Entry 5OM3 (X-ray diffraction, 2.00 A resolution); this record covers chains A and B.

== Chain A ==
Molecule: Alpha-1-antichymotrypsin
From: Homo sapiens
UniProtKB: P01011 (AACT_HUMAN); residues 3-360 here correspond to UniProt positions 26-383 (UniProt number = residue number + 23)
Amino-acid sequence (369 residues; each row starts with the number of its first residue; numbers below 1 keep their minus sign (Met-8 is residue -8)):
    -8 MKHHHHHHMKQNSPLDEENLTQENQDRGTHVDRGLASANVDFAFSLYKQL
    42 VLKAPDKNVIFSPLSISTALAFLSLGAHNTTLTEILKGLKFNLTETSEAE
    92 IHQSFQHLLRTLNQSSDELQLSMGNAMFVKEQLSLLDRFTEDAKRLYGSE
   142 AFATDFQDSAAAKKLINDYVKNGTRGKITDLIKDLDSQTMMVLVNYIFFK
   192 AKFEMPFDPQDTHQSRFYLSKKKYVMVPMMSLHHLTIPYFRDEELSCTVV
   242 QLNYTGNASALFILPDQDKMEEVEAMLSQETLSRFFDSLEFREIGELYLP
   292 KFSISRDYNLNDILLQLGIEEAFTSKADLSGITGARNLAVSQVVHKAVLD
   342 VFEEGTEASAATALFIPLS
Disordered / not traced: -8 to 21, 105-108
Sequence notes: initiating methionine (-8); expression tag (-7 to 2); engineered mutation Arg24 (Leu47 in P01011), Phe194 (Trp217 in P01011), Tyr215 (Trp238 in P01011), Gln242 (Glu265 in P01011), Asn244 (Lys267 in P01011), Ser269 (Leu292 in P01011), Gln270 (Pro293 in P01011), Ser274 (Lys297 in P01011), Phe276 (Trp299 in P01011), Phe277 (Arg300 in P01011), Leu355 (Val378 in P01011), Phe356 (Lys379 in P01011), Pro358 (Thr381 in P01011), Ser360 (Leu383 in P01011)
UniProt features mapped onto this chain:
  - DNA-binding region: Lys212 to Lys214
  - region: Gly346 to Ala354, Ile357, Leu359 (RCL)
  - glycosylation (N-linked (GlcNAc...) asparagine): Asn10, Asn70, Asn83, Asn104, Asn163, Asn248
Residues lining bound ligands: doxycycline (DXT; (4s,4ar,5s,5ar,6r,12as)-4-(dimethylamino)-3,5,10,12,12a-pentahydroxy-6-methyl-1,11-dioxo-1,4,4a,5,5a,6,11,12a-octahydrotetracene-2-carboxamide): Val31, Leu273, Ser274, Phe277, Asp278

== Chain B ==
Molecule: Alpha-1-antichymotrypsin
From: Homo sapiens
UniProtKB: P01011 (AACT_HUMAN); residues 361-400 here correspond to UniProt positions 384-423 (UniProt number = residue number + 23)
Amino-acid sequence (40 residues; row label = number of the first residue in the row):
   361 LRMVETRTIVRFNRPFLMIIVDHFTWSIFFMSKVTNPKQA
Disordered / not traced: 361-366, 400
Sequence notes: engineered mutation Leu361 (Ser384 in P01011), Arg362 (Ala385 in P01011), Met363 (Leu386 in P01011), Asp382 (Pro405 in P01011), His383 (Thr406 in P01011), Phe384 (Asp407 in P01011), Trp386 (Gln409 in P01011), Ser387 (Asn410 in P01011)
Residues lining bound ligands: doxycycline (DXT; (4s,4ar,5s,5ar,6r,12as)-4-(dimethylamino)-3,5,10,12,12a-pentahydroxy-6-methyl-1,11-dioxo-1,4,4a,5,5a,6,11,12a-octahydrotetracene-2-carboxamide): Val381, Asp382, His383, Trp386, Ser387, Ile388

== Interface between chain A and chain B ==
Contacting residue pairs (113):
  Val22(A) with Phe384(B); Thr385(B)
  Arg24(A) with Trp386(B)
  Ala34(A) with Ile388(B), hydrophobic; Met391(B), hydrophobic
  Tyr38(A) with Leu377(B); Met391(B), hydrophobic; Lys393(B)
  Val42(A) with Lys393(B)
  Pro46(A) with Lys393(B), hydrogen bond (backbone-side chain)
  Asp47(A) with Thr395(B), hydrogen bond (backbone-side chain)
  Lys48(A) with Lys393(B); Thr395(B)
  Asn49(A) with Lys393(B); Val394(B); Thr395(B), hydrogen bond (side chain-backbone); Asn396(B), hydrogen bond (side chain-backbone)
  Val50(A) with Ser392(B), hydrogen bond (backbone-side chain); Lys393(B), hydrogen bond (backbone-backbone)
  Ile51(A) with Met391(B); Ser392(B)
  Phe52(A) with Phe390(B); Met391(B), hydrogen bond (backbone-backbone)
  Ser53(A) with Phe389(B), hydrogen bond (side chain-backbone); Phe390(B)
  Pro54(A) with Ile388(B); Phe389(B)
  Leu55(A) with Ile388(B); Phe389(B), hydrophobic
  Leu99(A) with Thr385(B); Ser387(B)
  Thr102(A) with Phe384(B); Thr385(B)
  Leu103(A) with Asp382(B); Thr385(B); Phe389(B), hydrophobic
  Leu112(A) with Phe389(B), hydrophobic
  Ile188(A) with Phe390(B), hydrophobic
  Phe190(A) with Ile380(B), hydrophobic; Phe390(B), hydrophobic
  Arg207(A) with Asn373(B)
  Phe208(A) with Phe372(B); Asn373(B); Arg374(B); Pro375(B); Thr395(B); Pro397(B)
  Tyr209(A) with Asn373(B), hydrogen bond (backbone-backbone); Arg374(B); Pro375(B)
  Leu210(A) with Thr395(B); Asn396(B)
  Met217(A) with Lys398(B), hydrogen bond (backbone-side chain)
  Met220(A) with Phe372(B)
  Tyr230(A) with Thr368(B)
  Val241(A) with Phe372(B), hydrophobic
  Tyr245(A) with Met378(B)
  Asn248(A) with Asp382(B); His383(B), hydrogen bond (backbone-backbone); Phe384(B)
  Ala249(A) with Val381(B)
  Ser250(A) with Ile379(B); Ile380(B); Val381(B), hydrogen bond (backbone-backbone)
  Ala251(A) with Met378(B), hydrophobic; Ile379(B)
  Leu252(A) with Leu377(B); Met378(B); Ile379(B), hydrogen bond (backbone-backbone)
  Phe253(A) with Phe372(B), hydrophobic; Leu377(B); Met378(B), hydrophobic
  Ile254(A) with Phe376(B); Leu377(B), hydrogen bond (backbone-backbone)
  Leu255(A) with Arg371(B); Phe372(B), hydrophobic; Arg374(B)
  Pro256(A) with Arg374(B), hydrogen bond (backbone-side chain); Pro375(B)
  Asp257(A) with Arg374(B)
  Gln258(A) with Arg374(B)
  Met261(A) with Pro375(B); Phe376(B); Lys393(B)
  Glu265(A) with Lys393(B), salt bridge
  Leu268(A) with Leu377(B), hydrophobic
  Leu273(A) with Ile388(B), hydrophobic
  Phe277(A) with Val381(B), hydrophobic
  Arg283(A) with Thr368(B), hydrogen bond
  Ile285(A) with Thr368(B); Val370(B), hydrophobic
  Gly286(A) with Thr368(B), hydrogen bond (backbone-backbone)
  Glu287(A) with Thr368(B), hydrogen bond (backbone-backbone); Ile369(B); Val370(B), hydrogen bond (backbone-backbone)
  Leu288(A) with Val370(B); Phe372(B), hydrophobic
  Tyr289(A) with Val370(B), hydrogen bond (backbone-backbone); Arg371(B); Phe372(B), hydrogen bond (backbone-backbone)
  Leu290(A) with Phe372(B), hydrophobic
  Pro291(A) with Phe372(B)
  Phe293(A) with Phe376(B), hydrophobic; Val394(B), hydrophobic; Pro397(B), hydrophobic
  Ile295(A) with Ser392(B)
  Leu340(A) with Met378(B), hydrophobic; Ser392(B)
  Val342(A) with Met378(B), hydrophobic
  Thr347(A) with Met378(B); Ile380(B)
  Ala349(A) with Phe390(B)
  Ser350(A) with Phe390(B)
Also at the interface, not in a pair above, chain A (70 interface residues in all): Ala27, Val31, Phe35, Val216, Val218, Val264, Glu284, Ser294, Ala351
Also at the interface, not in a pair above, chain B (33 interface residues in all): Arg367, Gln399

== Overview ==
Chain A and chain B form an interface of 70 and 33 residues respectively, with 21 hydrogen bonds and 1 salt
bridge. Among the polar pairs are Glu265(A)-Lys393(B), Pro46(A)-Lys393(B) and Asp47(A)-Thr395(B). Doxycycline
is bound between chain A and chain B.
Here chain A is Alpha-1-antichymotrypsin and chain B is Alpha-1-antichymotrypsin, both from Homo sapiens.
Entry 5OM3 (Crystal structure of Alpha1-antichymotrypsin variant DBS-I5: a MMP14-cleavable drug-binding serpin
for doxycycline) was determined by X-ray diffraction together with 5OM2, 5OM5, 5OM6, 5OM7, 5OM8 and 6FTP from
the same study.
